PDB entry 8Z9E | electron microscopy, 3.13 A resolution | chains F and N of the 13 polymer chains in the assembly

Chain F:
Name: Protein structure
Chain sequence (200 residues; each row starts with the number of its first residue):
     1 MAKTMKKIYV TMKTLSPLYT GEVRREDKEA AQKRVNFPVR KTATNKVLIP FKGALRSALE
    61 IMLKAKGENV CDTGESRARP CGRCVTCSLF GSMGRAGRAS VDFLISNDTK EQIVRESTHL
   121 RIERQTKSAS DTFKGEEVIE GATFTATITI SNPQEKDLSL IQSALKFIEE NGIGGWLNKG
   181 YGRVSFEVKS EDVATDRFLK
Disordered / not traced: 1-2, 197-200
Bound ions: Zn2+: Cys71, Cys81, Cys84, Cys87

Chain N:
Molecule: 60-nt RNA strand
Sequence (60 nucleotides; numbered -19 to 40; the number before each row is that of its first residue; numbers below 1 keep their minus sign (G-19 is residue -19)):
   -19 GAACAGAAGA ACACCUAAAC GCGAAGCGCA CCUAAUUUCG AAUCCAGCAU GAGAAGCUAA
Disordered / not traced: -19 to -17, -11 to 8, 38-40

How chain F and chain N interact:
Contacting residue pairs (12):
  Asn36(F) - A32(N)  phosphate contact
  Asn36(F) - G33(N)  hydrogen bond to the phosphate
  Phe37(F) - G33(N)  base contact
  Phe37(F) - A34(N)  base contact
  Thr118(F) - A32(N)  hydrogen bond to the base
  Leu120(F) - G31(N)  base contact
  Arg121(F) - G33(N)  base contact
  Thr132(F) - G31(N)  sugar contact
  Thr132(F) - A32(N)  sugar contact
  Phe133(F) - A32(N)  base contact
  Phe133(F) - G33(N)  base contact
  Lys134(F) - A32(N)  base contact
Interface residues without a listed pair, chain F (11 interface residues in all): Gln32, Ala129, Asp131

Overview:
The interface between chain F and chain N involves 11 residues on one side and 4 on the other, with 2 hydrogen
bonds. Polar pairs include Thr118(F)-A32(N) and Asn36(F)-G33(N). The Zn2+ site is built by Cys71(F), Cys81(F),
Cys84(F) and Cys87(F).
Chain F is Protein structure and chain N is a 60-nt RNA strand; the structure, Cryo-EM structure of NTR-bound
type VII CRISPR-Cas complex at substrate-engaged state II, was determined by electron microscopy together with
8YHD, 8YHE, 8Z4J, 8Z4L, 8Z99 and 8Z9C from the same study.
